7NG8 - chains A and D of the 4 polymer chains in the assembly; structure by electron microscopy, 3.20 A resolution.

# Chain A
Name: Outer membrane channel protein
Organism: Klebsiella quasipneumoniae
UniProt: A0A1C3Q001 (A0A1C3Q001_9ENTR); residues -21 to 464 here correspond to UniProt positions 1-486 (UniProt number = residue number + 22)
Chain sequence (494 residues; row label = number of the first residue in the row; numbers below 1 keep their minus sign (Met-21 is residue -21)):
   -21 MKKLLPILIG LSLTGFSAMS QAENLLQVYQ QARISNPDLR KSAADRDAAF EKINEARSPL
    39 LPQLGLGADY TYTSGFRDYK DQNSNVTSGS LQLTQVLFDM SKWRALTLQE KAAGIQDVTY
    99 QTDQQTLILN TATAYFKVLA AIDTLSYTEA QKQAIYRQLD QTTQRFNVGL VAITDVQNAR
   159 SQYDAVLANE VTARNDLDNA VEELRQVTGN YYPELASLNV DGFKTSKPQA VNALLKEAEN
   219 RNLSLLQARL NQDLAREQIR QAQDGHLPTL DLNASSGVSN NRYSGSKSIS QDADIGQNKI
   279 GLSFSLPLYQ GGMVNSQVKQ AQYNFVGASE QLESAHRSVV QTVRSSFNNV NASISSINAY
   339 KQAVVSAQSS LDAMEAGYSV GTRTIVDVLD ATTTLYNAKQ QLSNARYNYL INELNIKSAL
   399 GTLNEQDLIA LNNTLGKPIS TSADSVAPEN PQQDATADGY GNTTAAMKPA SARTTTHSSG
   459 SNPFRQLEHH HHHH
Not modelled in the structure: -21 to 0, 423-472
Construct notes: expression tag (465-472)

# Chain D
Name: Klebicin C activity
Organism: Klebsiella quasipneumoniae
Chain sequence (264 residues; row label = number of the first residue in the row):
     1 MADNQPVPLT PAPPGMVSLG VNENGEEEMT VIGGDGSGTG FSGNEAPIIP GSGSLQADLG
    61 KKSLTRLQAE SSAAIHATAK WTTENLAKTQ AAQAERAKAA MLSQQAAKAK QAKLTQHLKD
   121 VVDRALQNNK TRPTVIDLAH QNNQQMAAMA EFIGRQKAIE EARKKAEREA KRAEEAYQAA
   181 LRAQEEEQRK QAEIERKLQE ARKQEAAAKA KAEADRIAAE KAEAEARAKA EAERRKAEEA
   241 RKALFAKAGI KDTPGCLEHH HHHH
Not modelled in the structure: 1-76, 152-264
What the authors report for this chain:
  - conformationally variable residues (loop rearrangement): Asp137 to Gln144

# Interface between chain A and chain D
Contacting residue pairs (8):
  Lys80(A) - Thr131(D)
  Gln87(A) - Asp120(D)
  Gln94(A) - Lys113(D)
  Gln239(A) - Asp123(D)
  Asp249(A) - Thr131(D)
  Phe282(A) - Leu138(D)
  Asp368(A) - Ala77(D)
  Thr372(A) - Ala77(D)
Also at the interface, not in a pair above, chain A (16 interface residues in all): Lys30, Asp77, Gln225, Asn251, Lys277, Ser281, Asn375, Gln379
Also at the interface, not in a pair above, chain D (14 interface residues in all): Thr78, Trp81, Glu84, Ala109, Gln127, Asn128, Pro133, Met146

# Overview
Chain A and chain D form an interface of 16 and 14 residues respectively. The paper reports conformational
variability at Asp137(D).
Chain A is Outer membrane channel protein and chain D is Klebicin C activity, both from Klebsiella
quasipneumoniae; the structure, Trimeric efflux pump Klebsiella TolC in complex with KlebC, was determined by
electron microscopy, deposited together with 7NNA and 7NG9.
